8WST - chains L and R of the 6 polymer chains in the assembly; structure by electron microscopy, 2.40 A resolution.

[Chain L]
Protein: Pro-MCH
Source organism: Homo sapiens
Reference sequence: P20382 (MCH_HUMAN); residues 1-19 here correspond to UniProt positions 147-165 (UniProt number = residue number + 146)
Amino-acid sequence (19 residues; row label = number of the first residue in the row):
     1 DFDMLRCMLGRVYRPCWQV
Not modelled in the structure: 1-4
Reported in the primary citation:
  - contacts within the chain: Cys7-Cys16

[Chain R]
Protein: Melanin-concentrating hormone receptor 2
Source organism: Homo sapiens
Reference sequence: Q969V1 (MCHR2_HUMAN); numbering as in UniProt (aligned over 1-331)
Amino-acid sequence (331 residues; each row starts with the number of its first residue):
     1 MNPFHASCWNTSAELLNKSWNKEFAYQTASVVDTVILPSMIGIICSTGLV
    51 GNILIVFTIIRSRKKTVPDIYICNLAVADLVHIVGMPFLIHQWARGGEWV
   101 FGGPLCTIITSLDTCNQFACSAIMTVMSVDRYFALVQPFRLTRWRTRYKT
   151 IRINLGLWAASFILALPVWVYSKVIKFKDGVESCAFDLTSPDDVLWYTLY
   201 LTITTFFFPLPLILVCYILILCYTWEMYQQNKDARCCNPSVPKQRVMKLT
   251 KMVLVYVVVFILSAAPYHVIQLVNLQMEQPTLAFYVGYYLSICLSYASSS
   301 INPFLYILLSGNFQKRLPQIQRRATEKEINN
Not modelled in the structure: 1-30, 318-331
Differences from the reference sequence: engineered mutation Tyr256 (Leu in Q969V1)
Disulfide bonds: Cys106-Cys184
UniProt features mapped onto this chain:
  - glycosylation (N-linked (GlcNAc...) asparagine): Asn10, Asn17
  - natural variant: Arg63 (R63K: No changes in receptor binding or functional signaling), Arg152 (R152Q: No changes in receptor binding or functional signaling)
Reported in the primary citation:
  - mutagenesis - A185F (1000-fold): decreased signaling with Pro-MCH (chain L)
  - mutagenesis - A185W, H268F: abolished signaling with Pro-MCH (chain L)
  - mutagenesis - Q117A: unchanged signaling with Pro-MCH (chain L)

[How chain L and chain R interact]
Pairs across the interface - 47 pairs, chain L then chain R:
  Leu5(L) - Gln279(R)
  Arg6(L) - Gly96(R)  hydrogen bond (side chain-backbone)
  Arg6(L) - Phe177(R)
  Arg6(L) - Ser183(R)
  Arg6(L) - Pro280(R)
  Cys7(L) - Pro280(R)
  Met8(L) - Trp93(R)  hydrophobic
  Met8(L) - Asn274(R)  hydrogen bond (backbone-side chain)
  Met8(L) - Phe284(R)  hydrophobic
  Met8(L) - Tyr285(R)  hydrophobic
  Met8(L) - Tyr288(R)  hydrophobic
  Leu9(L) - Phe186(R)
  Leu9(L) - Leu188(R)  hydrophobic
  Leu9(L) - Val194(R)  hydrophobic
  Leu9(L) - Thr198(R)
  Leu9(L) - Tyr288(R)
  Gly10(L) - Phe186(R)
  Gly10(L) - Tyr267(R)
  Gly10(L) - Gln271(R)  hydrogen bond (backbone-side chain)
  Gly10(L) - Tyr288(R)  hydrogen bond (backbone-side chain)
  Arg11(L) - His82(R)  hydrogen bond
  Arg11(L) - Trp93(R)  hydrogen bond (backbone-side chain)
  Arg11(L) - Asp113(R)  salt bridge
  Arg11(L) - Gln117(R)
  Arg11(L) - Tyr288(R)  hydrogen bond (backbone-side chain)
  Arg11(L) - Ile292(R)
  Arg11(L) - Ser295(R)  hydrogen bond
  Arg11(L) - Tyr296(R)  hydrogen bond
  Val12(L) - Cys184(R)
  Val12(L) - Ala185(R)  hydrophobic
  Val12(L) - Phe186(R)  hydrophobic
  Tyr13(L) - Gln92(R)
  Tyr13(L) - Trp93(R)
  Tyr13(L) - Gly97(R)
  Tyr13(L) - Ser183(R)
  Tyr13(L) - Cys184(R)
  Tyr13(L) - Ala185(R)
  Tyr13(L) - Phe186(R)  hydrogen bond (backbone-backbone)
  Tyr13(L) - Tyr285(R)  hydrogen bond
  Arg14(L) - Leu188(R)
  Arg14(L) - Val194(R)
  Arg14(L) - Asn274(R)
  Pro15(L) - Phe177(R)  hydrophobic
  Pro15(L) - Phe186(R)
  Pro15(L) - Leu188(R)
  Pro15(L) - Thr189(R)
  Trp17(L) - Thr189(R)
Also at the interface, not in a pair above, chain L (13 interface residues in all): Cys16
Also at the interface, not in a pair above, chain R (35 interface residues in all): Thr110, Ile175, Val181, Ser190, Pro191, Tyr197, Met277, Glu278
The authors on this interface:
  - residue pairs: Gly10(L)-Gln271(R) (backbone contact), Tyr13(L)-Phe186(R) (backbone contact), Trp93(R)-Arg11(L) (hydrogen bond), Gly96(R)-Arg6(L) (backbone contact), Tyr285(R)-Tyr13(L) (hydrogen bond), Ser295(R)-Arg11(L) (hydrogen bond)
  - interface residues, chain L: Leu5(L), Leu9(L), Val12(L)
  - interface residues, chain R: Phe177(R), Val181(R), Ser183(R), Cys184(R), Ala185(R), Phe186(R), Leu188(R)

[Overview]
13 residues of chain L face 35 of chain R across their interface; the contacts include 11 hydrogen bonds and 1
salt bridge. Among the polar pairs are Arg11(L)-Asp113(R), Arg6(L)-Gly96(R) and Met8(L)-Asn274(R). The paper
describes backbone contacts between Gly10(L) and Gln271(R), Tyr13(L) and Phe186(R) and Gly96(R) and Arg6(L);
hydrogen bonds between Trp93(R) and Arg11(L), Tyr285(R) and Tyr13(L) and Ser295(R) and Arg11(L). The paper
reports that A185W and H268F of chain R abolish signaling with Pro-MCH (chain L); interface residues Leu5(L),
Leu9(L) and Phe177(R) among others; 4 substitutions were tested in all.
Chain L is Pro-MCH and chain R is Melanin-concentrating hormone receptor 2, both from Homo sapiens; the
structure, Cryo-EM structure of Melanin-Concentrating Hormone Receptor 2 with MCH, was determined by electron
microscopy.
